Entry 8G4W (electron microscopy, 3.80 A resolution); this record covers chains A and J of the 8 polymer chains in the assembly.

# Chain A
Molecule: 39-nt DNA strand
Organism: Escherichia coli
Sequence (39 nucleotides; numbered 1 to 38 plus 12 insertion-coded residues; 11 numbers in that range are skipped by the numbering (no residue carries them; nothing is unmodelled there); the number before each row is that of its first residue; a row labelled like 13A-13L holds insertion residues (13A, then the next letters in order)):
     1 GGTCAGTACG TCC
13A-13L ATTAGCTCTTCG
    25 GAAGAGATTC AGAG
Unresolved in the structure: 1-8, 13A-13L

# Chain J
Name: DNA-directed RNA polymerase subunit beta'
Organism: Escherichia coli
UniProt: C3SIA2 (C3SIA2_ECOLX); numbering as in UniProt (aligned over 16-1373)
Chain sequence (1358 residues; row label = number of the first residue in the row):
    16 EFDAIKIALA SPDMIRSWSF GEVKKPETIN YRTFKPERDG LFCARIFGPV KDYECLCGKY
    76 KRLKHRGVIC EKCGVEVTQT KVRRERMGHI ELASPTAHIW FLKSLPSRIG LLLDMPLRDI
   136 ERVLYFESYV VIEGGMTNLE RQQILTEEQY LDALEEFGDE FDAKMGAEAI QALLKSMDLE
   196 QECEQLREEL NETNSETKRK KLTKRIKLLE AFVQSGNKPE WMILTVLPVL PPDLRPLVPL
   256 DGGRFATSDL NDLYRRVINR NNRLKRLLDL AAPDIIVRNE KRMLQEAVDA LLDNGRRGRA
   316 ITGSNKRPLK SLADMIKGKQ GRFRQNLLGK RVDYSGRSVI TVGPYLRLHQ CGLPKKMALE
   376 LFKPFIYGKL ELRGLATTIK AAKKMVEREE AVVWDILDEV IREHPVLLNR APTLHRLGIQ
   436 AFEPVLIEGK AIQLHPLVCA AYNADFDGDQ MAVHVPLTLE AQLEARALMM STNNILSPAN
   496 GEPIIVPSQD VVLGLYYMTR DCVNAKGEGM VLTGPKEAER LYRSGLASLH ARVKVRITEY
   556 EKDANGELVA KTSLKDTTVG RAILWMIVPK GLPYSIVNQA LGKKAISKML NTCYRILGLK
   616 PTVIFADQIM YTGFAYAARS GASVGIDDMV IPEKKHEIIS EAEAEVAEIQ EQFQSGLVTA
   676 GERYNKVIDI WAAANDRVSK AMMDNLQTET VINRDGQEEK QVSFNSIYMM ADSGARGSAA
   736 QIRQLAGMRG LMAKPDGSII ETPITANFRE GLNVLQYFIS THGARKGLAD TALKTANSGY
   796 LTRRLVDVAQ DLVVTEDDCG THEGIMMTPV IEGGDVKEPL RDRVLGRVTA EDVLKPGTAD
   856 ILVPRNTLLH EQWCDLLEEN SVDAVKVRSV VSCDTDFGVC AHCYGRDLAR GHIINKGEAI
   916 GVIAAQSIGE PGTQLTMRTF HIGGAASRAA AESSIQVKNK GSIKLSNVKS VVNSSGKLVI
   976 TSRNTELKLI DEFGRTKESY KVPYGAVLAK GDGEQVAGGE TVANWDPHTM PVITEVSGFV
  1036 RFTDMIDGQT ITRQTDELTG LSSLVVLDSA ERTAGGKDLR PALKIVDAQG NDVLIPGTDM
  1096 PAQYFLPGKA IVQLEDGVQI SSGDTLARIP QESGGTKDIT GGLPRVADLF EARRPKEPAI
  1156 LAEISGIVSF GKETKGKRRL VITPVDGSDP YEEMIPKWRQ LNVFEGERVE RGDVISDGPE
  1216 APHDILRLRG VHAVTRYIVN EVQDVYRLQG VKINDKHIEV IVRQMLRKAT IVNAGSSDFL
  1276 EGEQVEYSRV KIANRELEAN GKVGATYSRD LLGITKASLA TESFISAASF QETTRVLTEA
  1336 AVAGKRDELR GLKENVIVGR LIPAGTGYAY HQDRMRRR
Unresolved in the structure: 934-947, 1127-1133
Metal / ion sites: Mg2+: Asp460, Asp462, Asp464 (shared with 1 residue of chain R)
From the paper describing this entry:
  - binding site for the 47-nt RNA strand: Lys79

# How chain A and chain J interact
Residue-residue contacts (16; chain A residue first):
  DC9(A) - Arg47(J)  sugar contact
  DG10(A) - Arg47(J)  salt bridge to the phosphate
  DT11(A) - Lys40(J)  salt bridge to the phosphate
  DT11(A) - Glu52(J)  phosphate contact
  DC12(A) - Lys40(J)  salt bridge to the phosphate
  DG28(A) - Glu1146(J)  phosphate contact
  DG28(A) - Arg1148(J)  salt bridge to the phosphate
  DA29(A) - Arg1148(J)  phosphate contact
  DA29(A) - Lys1311(J)  hydrogen bond to the phosphate
  DG30(A) - Lys1311(J)  salt bridge to the phosphate
  DA31(A) - Leu120(J)  sugar contact
  DA31(A) - Pro121(J)  phosphate contact
  DT33(A) - Arg133(J)  salt bridge to the phosphate
  DA37(A) - Lys1170(J)  salt bridge to the phosphate
  DG38(A) - Lys1167(J)  phosphate contact
  DG38(A) - Lys1170(J)  salt bridge to the phosphate
Also at the interface, not in a pair above, chain A (12 interface residues in all): DT32
Also at the interface, not in a pair above, chain J (14 interface residues in all): Leu132, Gly1171, Arg1174

# Summary
12 residues of chain A face 14 of chain J across their interface; the contacts include 1 hydrogen bond and 8
salt bridges. Among the polar pairs are DA29(A)-Lys1311(J), DG10(A)-Arg47(J) and DT11(A)-Lys40(J). The Mg2+
site is built by Asp460(J), Asp462(J) and Asp464(J). The paper reports a binding site for the 47-nt RNA strand
at Lys79(J).
Chain A is a 39-nt DNA strand and chain J is DNA-directed RNA polymerase subunit beta', both from Escherichia
coli; the structure, Cryo-EM consensus structure of Escherichia coli que-PEC (paused elongation complex) RNA
Polymerase plus preQ1 ligand, was determined by electron microscopy together with 8F3C, 8G00, 8G1S, 8G2W, 8G7E
and 8G8Z from the same study.
